PDB entry 2D2C | X-ray diffraction, 3.80 A resolution | chains N and O of the 16 polymer chains in the assembly

== Chain N ==
Protein: Cytochrome b6
Organism: Mastigocladus laminosus
UniProt: P83791 (CYB6_MASLA); residues 1-215 here = UniProt positions 1-215
Chain sequence (215 residues; row label = number of the first residue in the row):
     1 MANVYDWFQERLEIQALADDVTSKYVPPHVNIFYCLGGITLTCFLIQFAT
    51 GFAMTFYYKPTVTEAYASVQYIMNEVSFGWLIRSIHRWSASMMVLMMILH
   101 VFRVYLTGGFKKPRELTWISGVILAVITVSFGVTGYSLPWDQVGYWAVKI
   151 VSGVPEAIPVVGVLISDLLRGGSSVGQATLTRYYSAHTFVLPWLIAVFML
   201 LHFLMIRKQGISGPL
Not modelled in the structure: 1-12, 215
Covalent attachments: heme c (HEC) linked to Cys35
Metal / ion sites: heme Fe site 1: His86, His187; heme Fe site 2: His100, His202
Ligand contacts:
  - beta-carotene (BCR): Phe33, Ile39, Met96, Leu99
  - chlorophyll a (CLA): Met97, Ile98, Val101, Phe102, Tyr105, Ala125, Val129
  - heme c (HEC): Phe33, Tyr34, Gly38, Ile39, Leu41, Thr42, Phe203, Leu204, Ile206
  - heme (HEM), molecule 1: Tyr34, Gly37, Gly38, Thr40, Leu41, Met97, His100, Val101, Arg103, Val104, Thr107, Gly109, Phe110, Arg114, Thr117, Trp118, Gly121, Val122, Leu124, Ala125, Thr128, Ile195, Met199, His202, Phe203, Ile206, Gln209, Gly210
  - heme (HEM), molecule 2: Phe44, Gln47, Phe48, Gly51, Phe52, Met54, Thr55, Tyr58, Val69, Arg83, His86, Arg87, Ala90, Met93, Phe131, Gly132, Gly135, Tyr136, Leu138, Pro139, Asp141, His187, Thr188, Pro192
  - dioleoyl-phosphatidylcholine (OPC; (7R,17E)-4-hydroxy-N,N,N,7-tetramethyl-7-[(8E)-octadec-8-enoyloxy]-10-oxo-3,5,9-trioxa-4-phosphaheptacos-17-en-1-aminium 4-oxide): Leu41, Thr42, Leu45, Ile46
Swiss-Prot annotation at these positions:
  - binding site (heme c): Cys35, Lys208
  - binding site (heme b): Arg83, His86, His100, Arg103, His187, His202
What the authors report for this chain:
  - binding site for the ligand BNT: Asp141, Val143

== Chain O ==
Protein: Cytochrome b6-f complex subunit 4
Organism: Mastigocladus laminosus
UniProt: P83792 (PETD_MASLA); numbering as in UniProt (aligned over 1-160)
Chain sequence (160 residues; each row starts with the number of its first residue):
     1 MATLKKPDLSDPKLRAKLAKGMGHNYYGEPAWPNDLLYVFPVVIMGTFAC
    51 IVALSVLDPAMVGEPANPFATPLEILPEWYLYPVFQILRSLPNKLLGVLL
   101 MASVPLGLILVPFIENVNKFQNPFRRPVATTIFLFGTLVTIWLGIGAALP
   151 LDKTLTLGLF
Not modelled in the structure: 1-17, 155-160
Ligand contacts:
  - beta-carotene (BCR): Val43, Gly46, Thr47
  - BNT (2,5-dibromo-3-isopropyl-6-methylbenzo-1,4-quinone): Met61, Val62, Gly63, Glu64, Glu74
  - chlorophyll a (CLA): Trp79, Tyr80, Pro83, Val84, Ile87, Met101, Ala102, Val104, Pro105, Ala129, Ile132, Phe133, Gly136, Thr137, Thr140
  - heme c (HEC): Phe40, Val43, Ile44
  - dioleoyl-phosphatidylcholine (OPC; (7R,17E)-4-hydroxy-N,N,N,7-tetramethyl-7-[(8E)-octadec-8-enoyloxy]-10-oxo-3,5,9-trioxa-4-phosphaheptacos-17-en-1-aminium 4-oxide): Leu37, Phe40, Ile44
What the authors report for this chain:
  - binding site for BNT: Met61 to Glu64, Glu74, Leu76

== Chain N / chain O interface ==
Contacting residue pairs (96):
  Val26(N) with Glu29(O); Pro33(O)
  Pro27(N) with Gly28(O); Glu29(O); Pro30(O); Ala31(O); Pro33(O)
  Pro28(N) with Pro30(O); Ala31(O); Trp32(O), hydrophobic; Pro33(O)
  His29(N) with Trp32(O)
  Val30(N) with Trp32(O)
  Ile39(N) with Val43(O), hydrophobic; Thr47(O)
  Tyr66(N) with Gly63(O); Glu64(O); Pro65(O), hydrophobic
  Met73(N) with Ala60(O), hydrophobic
  Trp80(N) with Val56(O), hydrophobic
  Leu81(N) with Val56(O), hydrophobic
  Arg83(N) with Ala60(O); Met61(O), hydrogen bond
  Ser84(N) with Ser55(O), hydrogen bond (backbone-side chain); Pro59(O); Ala60(O), hydrogen bond (side chain-backbone)
  Ile85(N) with Ile51(O), hydrophobic; Ser55(O), hydrogen bond (backbone-side chain)
  Arg87(N) with Asp58(O), salt bridge; Pro59(O); Ala60(O); Met61(O)
  Trp88(N) with Ile51(O), hydrophobic; Leu54(O), hydrophobic; Ser55(O); Asp58(O)
  Ser89(N) with Ile51(O)
  Ser91(N) with Glu78(O), hydrogen bond; Tyr80(O)
  Val94(N) with Tyr80(O), hydrophobic
  Phe102(N) with Phe133(O), hydrophobic
  Tyr105(N) with Ala129(O), hydrogen bond (side chain-backbone); Thr130(O), hydrogen bond (side chain-backbone)
  Leu106(N) with Phe133(O), hydrophobic
  Thr107(N) with Asn118(O); Pro123(O)
  Phe110(N) with Pro112(O), hydrophobic
  Lys111(N) with Asn116(O); Val117(O), hydrogen bond (side chain-backbone); Asn118(O)
  Lys112(N) with Asn116(O); Val117(O)
  Pro113(N) with Tyr26(O); Tyr27(O)
  Glu115(N) with Pro112(O)
  Trp118(N) with Leu108(O); Ile109(O), hydrophobic; Pro112(O)
  Ile119(N) with Ile109(O), hydrophobic
  Val122(N) with Leu108(O), hydrophobic
  Val133(N) with Leu81(O), hydrophobic
  Tyr136(N) with Leu76(O), hydrogen bond (side chain-backbone); Pro77(O); Glu78(O)
  Trp140(N) with Glu64(O)
  Asp141(N) with Gly63(O); Glu64(O)
  Gln142(N) with Gly63(O); Glu64(O), hydrogen bond; Asn67(O), hydrogen bond (side chain-backbone); Ala70(O); Thr71(O); Pro72(O)
  Val143(N) with Glu74(O)
  Tyr145(N) with Pro68(O)
  Trp146(N) with Pro68(O), hydrogen bond (side chain-backbone); Phe69(O), hydrophobic; Ala70(O); Thr71(O)
  Ala147(N) with Leu76(O)
  Val154(N) with Leu88(O), hydrophobic; Val98(O)
  Ala157(N) with Leu95(O), hydrophobic
  Ile158(N) with Leu95(O), hydrophobic; Val98(O), hydrophobic
  Lys208(N) with Tyr27(O)
  Gln209(N) with Tyr27(O); Gly28(O), hydrogen bond (side chain-backbone); Glu29(O)
  Ile211(N) with Pro123(O), hydrophobic; Phe124(O), hydrophobic
  Ser212(N) with Tyr26(O); Tyr27(O); Gly28(O), hydrogen bond (side chain-backbone)
  Gly213(N) with Phe120(O)
  Pro214(N) with Phe120(O)
Also at the interface, not in a pair above, chain N (50 interface residues in all): Thr42, Met96
Also at the interface, not in a pair above, chain O (57 interface residues in all): Ile44, Phe48, Val52, Val62, Ile75, Met101, Pro105, Leu110, Val111

== Summary ==
50 residues of chain N face 57 of chain O across their interface, with 14 hydrogen bonds and 1 salt bridge.
Polar pairs include Arg87(N)-Asp58(O), Arg83(N)-Met61(O) and Ser84(N)-Ser55(O). From the paper: a binding site
for BNT at Met61(O), Glu74(O) and Leu76(O); a binding site for the ligand BNT at Asp141(N) and Val143(N).
Chain N is Cytochrome b6 and chain O is Cytochrome b6-f complex subunit 4, both from Mastigocladus laminosus;
the structure, Crystal Structure Of Cytochrome B6F Complex with DBMIB From M. Laminosus, was determined by
X-ray diffraction.
